PDB entry 4PHO | X-ray diffraction, 2.12 A resolution | chain A

== Chain A ==
Protein: Hemolysin E, chromosomal
From: Escherichia coli
UniProt: P77335 (HLYE_ECOLI); residue numbers follow UniProt; this construct covers 2-303
Amino-acid sequence (302 residues; numbered 2 to 303; the number before each row is that of its first residue):
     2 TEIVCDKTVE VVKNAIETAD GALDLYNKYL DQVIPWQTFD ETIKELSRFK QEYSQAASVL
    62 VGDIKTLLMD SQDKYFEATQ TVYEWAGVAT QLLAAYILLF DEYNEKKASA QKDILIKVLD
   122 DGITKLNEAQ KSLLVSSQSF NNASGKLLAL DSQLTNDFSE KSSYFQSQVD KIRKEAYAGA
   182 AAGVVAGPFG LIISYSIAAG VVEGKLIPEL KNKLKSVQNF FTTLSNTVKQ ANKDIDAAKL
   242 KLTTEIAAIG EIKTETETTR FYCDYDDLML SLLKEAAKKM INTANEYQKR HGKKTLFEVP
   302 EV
Unresolved in the structure: 2-4, 297-303
Sequence notes: engineered mutation C6 (Ala in P77335), A87 (Cys in P77335), C264 (Val in P77335), A285 (Cys in P77335)
Swiss-Prot annotation at these positions:
  - natural variant: K175 (K175R: In strain: CH9802), G201 (G201A: In strain: CH9802)
  - mutagenesis: G88 to A90 (Abolishes cytotoxic activity), Y97 (Y97H: Strongly reduces cytotoxic activity), N143 to A144 (Abolishes cytotoxic activity), N157 (N157H: Strongly reduces cytotoxic activity), Y165 (Y165C: Strongly reduces cytotoxic activity), A183 to V186 (In PMWK16; retained in cytosol. Loss of function), A183 to G184 (Abolishes cytotoxic activity), A187 to G188 (Abolishes cytotoxic activity), R261 (R261K: Strongly reduces cytotoxic activity), D268 (D268A: Strongly reduces cytotoxic activity), G293 to K294 (Strongly reduces cytotoxic activity)
Disulfides: C6-C264

== Summary ==
Curated annotation (UniProt) lists 18 mutagenesis sites.
Chain A is Hemolysin E, chromosomal (Escherichia coli); the structure, ClyA CC6/264 ox (2-303), was determined
by X-ray diffraction, deposited together with 4PHQ.
